Entry 2VG7 (X-ray diffraction, 2.82 A resolution); this record covers chains A and B.

== Chain A ==
Name: Reverse transcriptase/ribonuclease H
Organism: Human immunodeficiency virus 1
Notes: EC 2.7.7.49, 2.7.7.7, 3.1.26.4; fragment: gag-pol polyprotein p66 subunit, residues 600-1156
UniProtKB: P03366 (POL_HV1B1); residues 1-557 here correspond to UniProt positions 600-1156 (UniProt number = residue number + 599)
Amino-acid sequence (557 residues; numbered 1 to 557; the number before each row is that of its first residue):
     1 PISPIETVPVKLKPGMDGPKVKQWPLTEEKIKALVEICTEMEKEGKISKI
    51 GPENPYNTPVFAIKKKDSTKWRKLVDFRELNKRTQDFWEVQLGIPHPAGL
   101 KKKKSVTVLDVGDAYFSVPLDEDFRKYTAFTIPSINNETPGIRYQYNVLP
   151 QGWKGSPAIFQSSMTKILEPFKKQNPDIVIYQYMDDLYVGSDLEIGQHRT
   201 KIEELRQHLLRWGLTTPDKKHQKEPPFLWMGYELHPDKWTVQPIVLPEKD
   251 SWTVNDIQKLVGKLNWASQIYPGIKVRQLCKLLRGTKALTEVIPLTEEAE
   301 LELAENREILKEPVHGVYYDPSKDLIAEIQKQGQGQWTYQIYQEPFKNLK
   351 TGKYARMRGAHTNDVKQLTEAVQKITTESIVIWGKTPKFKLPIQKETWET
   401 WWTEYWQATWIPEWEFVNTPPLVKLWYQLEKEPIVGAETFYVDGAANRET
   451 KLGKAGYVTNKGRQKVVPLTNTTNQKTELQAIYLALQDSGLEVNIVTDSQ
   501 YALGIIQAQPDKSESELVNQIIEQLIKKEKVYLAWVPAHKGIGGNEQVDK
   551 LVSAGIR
Not modelled in the structure: 65-70, 552-557
Small-molecule neighbours: NNI (O-[2-(1,3-dioxo-1,3-dihydro-2H-isoindol-2-yl)ethyl] (4-iodophenyl)thiocarbamate): P95, L100, K101, K103, V106, V179, Y181, Y188, F227, W229, L234, H235, P236, Y318
UniProt features mapped onto this chain:
  - region: F227 to H235 (RT 'primer grip')
  - motif: W398 to W414 (Tryptophan repeat motif)
  - binding site (Mg(2+)): D110, D185, D186, D443, E478, D498, D549
  - site: W401 (Essential for RT p66/p51 heterodimerization), W414 (Essential for RT p66/p51 heterodimerization), F440, Y441 (Cleavage)

== Chain B ==
Name: P51 RT
Organism: Human immunodeficiency virus 1
Notes: fragment: gag-pol polyprotein p51 subunit, residues 600-1027
UniProtKB: P03366 (POL_HV1B1); residues 1001-1428 here correspond to UniProt positions 600-1027 (UniProt number = residue number - 401)
Amino-acid sequence (428 residues; numbered 1001 to 1428; the number before each row is that of its first residue):
  1001 PISPIETVPVKLKPGMDGPKVKQWPLTEEKIKALVEICTEMEKEGKISKI
  1051 GPENPYNTPVFAIKKKDSTKWRKLVDFRELNKRTQDFWEVQLGIPHPAGL
  1101 KKKKSVTVLDVGDAYFSVPLDEDFRKYTAFTIPSINNETPGIRYQYNVLP
  1151 QGWKGSPAIFQSSMTKILEPFKKQNPDIVIYQYMDDLYVGSDLEIGQHRT
  1201 KIEELRQHLLRWGLTTPDKKHQKEPPFLWMGYELHPDKWTVQPIVLPEKD
  1251 SWTVNDIQKLVGKLNWASQIYPGIKVRQLCKLLRGTKALTEVIPLTEEAE
  1301 LELAENREILKEPVHGVYYDPSKDLIAEIQKQGQGQWTYQIYQEPFKNLK
  1351 TGKYARMRGAHTNDVKQLTEAVQKITTESIVIWGKTPKFKLPIQKETWET
  1401 WWTEYWQATWIPEWEFVNTPPLVKLWYQ
Not modelled in the structure: 1001-1004, 1066-1069, 1213-1229, 1283-1285, 1356-1360
UniProt features mapped onto this chain:
  - region: F1227 to H1235 (RT 'primer grip')
  - motif: W1398 to W1414 (Tryptophan repeat motif)
  - binding site (Mg(2+)): D1110, D1185, D1186
  - site (Essential for RT p66/p51 heterodimerization): W1401, W1414

== Interface between chain A and chain B ==
Pairs across the interface (92; chain A residue first):
  V8(A) - E1053(B)
  P9(A) - E1053(B)
  Q85(A) - E1053(B)  hydrogen bond (side chain-backbone)
  D86(A) - K1020(B)  salt bridge
  D86(A) - P1055(B)
  F87(A) - P1052(B)
  F87(A) - E1053(B)
  F87(A) - P1055(B)
  W88(A) - P1052(B)  hydrogen bond (backbone-backbone)
  W88(A) - N1054(B)
  W88(A) - P1055(B)
  W88(A) - N1057(B)
  W88(A) - T1131(B)
  W88(A) - R1143(B)
  G93(A) - N1137(B)
  I94(A) - N1137(B)
  P95(A) - N1136(B)
  P95(A) - N1137(B)
  H96(A) - N1136(B)  hydrogen bond (backbone-side chain)
  G99(A) - N1136(B)
  G99(A) - E1138(B)
  L100(A) - E1138(B)
  K101(A) - E1138(B)  salt bridge
  A158(A) - P1052(B)  hydrophobic
  S162(A) - P1052(B)
  T165(A) - P1140(B)
  Y181(A) - N1137(B)
  Y181(A) - E1138(B)
  Q182(A) - P1140(B)
  E370(A) - Q1394(B)
  Q373(A) - Q1394(B)
  Q373(A) - E1396(B)
  Q373(A) - T1397(B)  hydrogen bond
  Q373(A) - T1400(B)  hydrogen bond
  T376(A) - T1400(B)
  V381(A) - N1136(B)  hydrogen bond (backbone-backbone)
  I382(A) - I1135(B)
  I382(A) - N1136(B)
  W383(A) - I1135(B)
  G384(A) - T1027(B)
  G384(A) - E1028(B)  hydrogen bond (backbone-backbone)
  G384(A) - I1135(B)
  W402(A) - K1331(B)  hydrogen bond (backbone-side chain)
  Y405(A) - K1331(B)  hydrogen bond (backbone-side chain)
  W406(A) - K1331(B)
  W406(A) - N1418(B)
  W406(A) - T1419(B)
  W406(A) - K1424(B)
  Q407(A) - K1331(B)  hydrogen bond (backbone-side chain)
  Q407(A) - D1364(B)
  Q407(A) - P1392(B)
  Q407(A) - I1393(B)
  Q407(A) - Q1394(B)
  A408(A) - D1364(B)
  A408(A) - P1392(B)  hydrogen bond (backbone-backbone)
  A408(A) - I1393(B)
  T409(A) - D1364(B)  hydrogen bond (backbone-side chain)
  T409(A) - V1365(B)
  W410(A) - H1361(B)
  W410(A) - N1363(B)
  W410(A) - V1365(B)  hydrophobic
  W410(A) - W1401(B)
  W410(A) - Y1405(B)
  P412(A) - W1401(B)  hydrophobic
  P433(A) - N1255(B)
  P433(A) - T1290(B)
  I434(A) - T1290(B)  hydrogen bond (backbone-side chain)
  V435(A) - T1290(B)
  T439(A) - A1288(B)
  T439(A) - L1289(B)  hydrogen bond (side chain-backbone)
  Y441(A) - V1254(B)
  Y441(A) - Q1258(B)  hydrogen bond
  Y441(A) - T1286(B)
  Y441(A) - K1287(B)  hydrogen bond (side chain-backbone)
  T459(A) - T1286(B)
  N460(A) - T1286(B)
  N460(A) - K1287(B)
  N460(A) - A1288(B)
  N494(A) - L1289(B)
  V496(A) - L1289(B)  hydrophobic
  L503(A) - L1422(B)  hydrophobic
  G504(A) - P1421(B)
  Y532(A) - N1255(B)  hydrogen bond
  W535(A) - L1422(B)  hydrophobic
  W535(A) - W1426(B)  hydrophobic
  V536(A) - Q1258(B)
  P537(A) - N1265(B)
  K540(A) - N1265(B)
  K540(A) - C1280(B)  hydrogen bond (backbone-side chain)
  G541(A) - C1280(B)
  I542(A) - C1280(B)  hydrophobic
  G544(A) - T1286(B)
Other interface residues (no listed pair), chain A (64 interface residues in all): L92, I159, I180, T377, I380, T386, T403, Q500, Q507, A534, G543, Q547
Other interface residues (no listed pair), chain B (54 interface residues in all): P1025, L1026, Y1056, K1259, V1261, G1262, W1266, Q1334, W1337, L1368

== Summary ==
64 residues of chain A face 54 of chain B across their interface; the contacts include 18 hydrogen bonds and 2
salt bridges. Polar pairs include D86(A)-K1020(B), K101(A)-E1138(B) and Q85(A)-E1053(B). Ligands of chain A:
compound NNI.
Chain A is Reverse transcriptase/ribonuclease H and chain B is P51 RT, both from Human immunodeficiency virus
1; the structure, Crystal structures of HIV-1 reverse transcriptase complexes with thiocarbamate
non-nucleoside inhibitors, was determined by X-ray diffraction together with 2VG5 and 2VG6 from the same
study.
